PDB entry 5ANC | electron microscopy, 4.20 A resolution (low resolution: residue-level contacts below are approximate; hydrogen-bond / salt-bridge calls are withheld) | chains H and N of the 11 polymer chains in the assembly

# Chain H
Name: Ubiquitin-60S ribosomal protein L40
Organism: Dictyostelium discoideum
UniProtKB: P14794 (RL40_DICDI); residues 1-52 here correspond to UniProt positions 77-128 (UniProt number = residue number + 76)
Amino-acid sequence (52 residues; each row starts with the number of its first residue):
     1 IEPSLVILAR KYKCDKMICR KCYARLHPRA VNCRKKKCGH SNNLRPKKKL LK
Disulfides: Cys19-Cys33

# Chain N
Molecule: 26S ribosomal RNA
Organism: Dictyostelium discoideum
Sequence (3741 nucleotides; numbered 1 to 3741; the number before each row is that of its first residue):
     1 UCCGCCUCAC CUUUGUAAGA UUACCCGCUG AACUUAAGCA UAUCAGUAAG CGGAGGAAAA
    61 GAAACUAACU AGGAUUCCGU CAGUAACGGC GAGUGAAGAC GGAAUAGCCC AAGGUUCAAA
   121 CCUGGAUCUC UUCGAGGUUA GGUGAUGUGA CCUAUGGACU GAUGGAGCCC GCUGUUGUGA
   181 CUGCUAAUUC CGUUUGGAAU UUCGAGUCGU AGAAGGUGAU AACCCUGUUC GCAGUAUCAC
   241 AACAGUUGGA CUUUGCCAUU AGCUCCACGA GUAGGAAUGU CUGAAAUUGC AUUCUGAAUG
   301 GGUGAUAAGA UUCAUCCAAG GCUAAAUAUA UGUUAGGAGA UCGAUAGCAU ACAAGUACCG
   361 UGAGGGAAAG GUGAAAAGAA CUUUGAAAAA AGGUUUAAAA GUAUUUGACA CCGUUUAUGU
   421 GGAAGCGUUU ACUUGGACCC CGAUUAAUGA CGUCGGUUUA GCUCUAAUUC UUAGGUGGCC
   481 AAAGUAGAGU GUUACGUGCU GAUCAAAAGG UAACGGACAU UUGAUUCAUU GGUUAUCGAC
   541 GAGGAAGGUA CUCUAAAUCG GCCAGUUACU AACGGGUGAG AUCUGAUGUU UAUAAAAUGG
   601 GGGAUGAGGC UUAUCGGCUU GCUGGUGGCU CGCUCUCAAU AAUGGAUAUU GGGUUUCAUC
   661 AAGAGUGCAA AAUGGUGGCA AUUCACUAUU AGUGGUUAUU AAUUUUGUUU GCGUGGCUUG
   721 GCCUUGUCUA CAGGUUAUCU UCGGAUGGCU UGUAGCUUUG UUGAACGCGU GGGCUUAAUG
   781 UUGUGAUUCU AGUAGCGUUA CCAUAUCGUU AGAGUGGGUU CAAUAAAUGU CCCGUCUUGA
   841 AACACGGAUC AAGGAGGCCG UUUUGUGUGC GAGUGUAAGA GUAAUUAAAA CUCUGACGCG
   901 UAUUGAAAGA AAGAAUACUC CAAAAGAUCG UAACUACGGU UACCUUCUGU AAGGAGUGCC
   961 CGAAUCAUGA GAACUCUGUU UCGAAAGGAU UUGCGGUUGA GCACCUAGAA UGGGACCCGA
  1021 AAGGUUGUGA ACUAUGCCUG AGGAAGGCGA AGUCAGGGGA AACUCUGAUG GAGGCUUGUC
  1081 GCAAUGCUGA CGUGCAAAUC GCUUGUCUAA CUUGGGUAUA GGGGCGAAAG ACUAAUCGAA
  1141 CAACCUAGUA GCUGGUUCCU UCCGAAGUUU CCCUCAGGAU AGCUGGAGCA GUAUUCUAGU
  1201 UCCAUCUUGU AAAGACAAUG AUUAGCAGUU UCGGGGGCGU AAUGCUCUCA GCUGAUUCUC
  1261 AAACUCUGAA CGGGUGGGUA UCAUUUUAAU UCACUUAAUU GGAUUUUAAA AUUAAAUUGC
  1321 ACAUGUGCAA UGAAAAAUAG GAGCUCUUAG UGGGCCAUUU UUGGUAAGCA GAACUGGCGA
  1381 UGUGGGUUGA ACCAAAUAUU GGGAUAAGAC GUCUAACAUU CACUAAUAGA UACCACAAAA
  1441 GGUGUUAGUU CAUUAAGACA GCAGGACGGU GGCCAUGGAA GUCGGUAUCC GCUAAGGAGU
  1501 GUGUAACAAC UCACCUGCCA AAUGGACUAG CCCUGAAAAU GGAUGACGCU AGCAGUGGAU
  1561 GGUCGAUGCC CAAUCGUUAA AAGAAGUGAU AAUACUUUUA ACGUGUAGGA AGGCGUGAAG
  1621 GUAACGUAGA AGCUUGAAUG UGAAUUCGAG UGGAGUUGUC UUUAGUGCAG AUCUUGAUGG
  1681 UAGUAGCAAA UAUUCAAAAG AAUUUACUUU GAAGGCCGAA GUGGGGAAGG GUUCCAUAAC
  1741 AAUGGAAUUC ACUUAUGGGU GAGUCGAUCC UAAGGUUUGG GUUAACUCUC UCUAAUAAGG
  1801 UUACUAGGUC AUUGGAUCGA AAGUGAAGGU GGCUUUAACA CUAGUGACUU UAUAGGCCGA
  1861 AAGGGAAGCG GGUUAAAAUU CCUGCACCAU CGAAUGGGAU AUUAGGGUAA CCGAUCGUAA
  1921 UCCGGGACAU CAAUUGGCGG UCGAGGAAGA GUUAUCUUUU CUUGUUAACA UUGUCUUGGG
  1981 GUCCUCCGAA UCAGGUCAAC UGGAGACGAG GAUUCAUCGC ACAAUGGAAG AGCACAGUCC
  2041 UUUGGAUUGG GUCUCGCAUC CGCUAAAUGG UCCUUGAAAA CCGGAUUAUG GUAUUUAAUC
  2101 CUAUUUGGUG UUCGUACCAA UAACCACAUC AGGUCUCCAA GGUGAAUAGC CUCUGGUCAA
  2161 AUGUAUUAAU GUAGAUAAGG GAAGUCGGCA AAACCGAUCU GUAACUUCGG GAUAAGGAUU
  2221 GGCUCUAAAG GCUGGUGGAG UGGACAUAUU GGAGUUUGCU AUUUGUUUUU UACUUUUAGG
  2281 AUGGGCAACU GUUUUGAAGG UUUAAGAUGG GUGGUAAUUC UUUCCAAUGU GAGGGCUUGC
  2341 UCGUUCUGCU UUACGAUUAA CAGCUAAUUU AGAACUGUGA CGAUCACCGG GAAUCCAACU
  2401 GUUUAAUUAA AACAAAGCAU UGCGAUAAGC UUAAAAGCUU UUGACGCAAU GUGAUUUCUG
  2461 CCCAGUGCUC UGAAUGUCAA AGUGAAGAGA UUCAACCUAG CACGGGUAAA CGGCGGGAGU
  2521 AACUAUGACU CUCUUAAGGU AGCCAAAUGC CUCGUCAUCU AAUUAGUGAC GCGCAUGAAU
  2581 GGAUCAAUGA GAUUCCCACU GUCCCUAACU ACUAUACAGC GAAACCACUG CAAGGGGAAC
  2641 GGGCCUUGCA AAAACAGCGG GGAAAGAAGA CCCUGUUGAG CUUGACUCUA GUCUGAUAUU
  2701 GCAUAGUGAC CUAAAAGGUG UAGAAUAGGU GGGAGGGGCA ACCCGACGGU GAAAUACCAC
  2761 CCCUUUUGGC GUUACUUUGC UAACUUGGAA UAACAGUACC UCAUAAUUCA UUUUAUGAUG
  2821 GUUUUGGUGA AUAAGCGGAU CAACCACGGG UGAAAUCUGU GCAAAUUGGG CAACUGAUUU
  2881 GUAUAGCAAA GUAGUCCCUC UGGUCCCGUA UUAUGUCGAC CAAGAACAGU UUCAGGUGGG
  2941 GAGUUUGGCU GGGGCGGCAC AUUUGUUAAA AGAUAACGCA AGUGUCCAAA GGCAGGCUCA
  3001 GUGAGAACAG AAAUCUCACG UAGAGUAAAA GGGCAAAAGC CUGCUUGAUU CUGAUUUUCA
  3061 GUACUAAUCG GAACUGGGAA ACCAGGGCCU AUCGAUCCUU UAUGUGCUUA AAUCUUAACC
  3121 CUAGAGGUGU CAGAAAAGUU ACCACAGGGA UAACUGGCUU GUGGCAGCCA AGCGCUCAUA
  3181 GCGACGCUGC UUUUUGAUCC UUCGAUGUCG GCUCUUCUUA UCAUUGUGAA GCAGAAUUCA
  3241 CAAAGUGUUG GAUUGUUCAC CCACUAACAA GGAACGUGAG CUGGGUUUAG ACCGUCGUGA
  3301 GACAGGUUAG UUUUACCCUA CUGUUGUCAA UUGUUUGCGU AAUAGUAGCA UGAUUUAGUA
  3361 CGAGAGGAAC UGUCAUGCCG GAUCACUGGU CUGUAGGUUU AUUUGACAAA AUAGUGACCU
  3421 GCCGCUACCA UCCGUUGGAU AAUGGCUGAA CGCCUCUAAG UCAGAAUCCA UUCUAGAAAC
  3481 GCAAACCAAA UGCUUUAGAG UGUGAAUGUU GUAGGUAACA UUAGGUUGUU GGUGGGGGAC
  3541 CACUUUCAAC UUUAAACCAU AUGAUUAAUC GCUGUUACAC UGCAGUUUCC UUCCGGUUAU
  3601 UGUGGUGGGU GGCUAAAUUC UAAUUUAUAU CCUCGUUCCG CUCAACUCUU CGAUUGUAGA
  3661 CGACUAUCAA AUGAACUAGG UGCUGUAAGC UUCCGAGUAG CGUUCAGUUA CGAGGGGUUG
  3721 AGGCUUUUCC AUUAGUUCUU U
Unresolved in the structure: 1-1220, 1271-1355, 1603-2391, 2701-2924, 3481-3741
Construct notes: conflict C3119 (G in FR733594.)

# Interface between chain H and chain N
Pairs across the interface - 58 pairs, chain H then chain N:
  Lys16(H) - G3445(N)
  Ile18(H) - A3229(N)
  Ile18(H) - A3230(N)
  Arg20(H) - U3179(N)
  Arg20(H) - A3180(N)
  Lys21(H) - C3168(N)
  Lys21(H) - A3240(N)
  Cys22(H) - G3228(N)
  Tyr23(H) - G3181(N)
  Tyr23(H) - G3228(N)
  Tyr23(H) - A3229(N)
  Tyr23(H) - C3239(N)
  Tyr23(H) - A3240(N)
  Ala24(H) - G3228(N)
  Ala24(H) - G3444(N)
  Arg25(H) - A3229(N)
  Arg25(H) - G3444(N)
  Arg25(H) - G3445(N)
  Leu26(H) - C3456(N)
  His27(H) - C3454(N)
  His27(H) - U3455(N)
  His27(H) - C3456(N)
  Arg29(H) - C3453(N)
  Arg29(H) - C3454(N)
  Val31(H) - U1443(N)
  Asn32(H) - U1443(N)
  Arg34(H) - G3445(N)
  Arg34(H) - C3456(N)
  Arg34(H) - U3457(N)
  Lys35(H) - G3444(N)
  Lys35(H) - C3456(N)
  Lys36(H) - A1426(N)
  Lys36(H) - U1427(N)
  Lys36(H) - C1533(N)
  Lys36(H) - U1534(N)
  Lys37(H) - U1534(N)
  Lys37(H) - G1535(N)
  Lys37(H) - A3242(N)
  Cys38(H) - U1534(N)
  Gly39(H) - G1442(N)
  His40(H) - G1442(N)
  His40(H) - G1444(N)
  Ser41(H) - G1441(N)
  Ser41(H) - G1442(N)
  Asn42(H) - G1442(N)
  Asn42(H) - U1443(N)
  Arg45(H) - U3179(N)
  Arg45(H) - A3180(N)
  Arg45(H) - G3231(N)
  Lys47(H) - A3229(N)
  Lys47(H) - A3230(N)
  Lys48(H) - A3230(N)
  Lys48(H) - G3231(N)
  Leu50(H) - G3231(N)
  Leu50(H) - A3233(N)
  Lys52(H) - A3233(N)
  Lys52(H) - G3362(N)
  Lys52(H) - A3363(N)
Interface residues without a listed pair, chain H (28 interface residues in all): Asn43
Interface residues without a listed pair, chain N (32 interface residues in all): C3232, U3443

# Overview
28 residues of chain H and 32 residues of chain N are in contact.
Chain H is Ubiquitin-60S ribosomal protein L40 and chain N is 26S ribosomal RNA, both from Dictyostelium
discoideum; the structure, Mechanism of eIF6 release from the nascent 60S ribosomal subunit, was determined by
electron microscopy (same publication as 6QKL, 5AN9 and 5ANB).
